PDB entry 5C0R | X-ray diffraction, 3.19 A resolution | chains L and H of the 3 polymer chains in the assembly

[Chain L]
Protein: C179 Fab light chain
Organism: Mus musculus
Notes: antibody fragment or engineered binder
Amino-acid sequence (214 residues; row label = number of the first residue in the row):
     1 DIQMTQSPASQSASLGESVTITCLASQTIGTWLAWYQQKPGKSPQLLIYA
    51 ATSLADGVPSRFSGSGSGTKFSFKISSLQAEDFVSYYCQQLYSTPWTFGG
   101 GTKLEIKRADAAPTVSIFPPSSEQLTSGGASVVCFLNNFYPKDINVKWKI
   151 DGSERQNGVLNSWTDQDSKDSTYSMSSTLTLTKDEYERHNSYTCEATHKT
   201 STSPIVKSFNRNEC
Cystine bridges: Cys23-Cys88, Cys134-Cys194

[Chain H]
Protein: C179 Fab heavy chain
Organism: Mus musculus
Notes: antibody fragment or engineered binder
Amino-acid sequence (233 residues; row label = number of the first residue in the row; a row labelled like 52A-52C holds insertion residues (52A, then the next letters in order)):
     1 EVKLVESGGGLVQPGGSLRLSCGTSGFTLTDDYMTWVRQPPGKALEWLGF
    51 IR
52A-52C DRA
    53 NGYTTEYSASVKGRFTISRDNSQSIVYLQM
82A-82C NTL
    83 RVEDSATYYCARPKGYFP
100A-100C YAM
   101 DYWGQGTSVIVSSAKTTAPSVYPLAPVCGDTTGSSVTLGCLVKGYFPEPV
   151 TLTWNSGSLSSGVHTFPAVLQSDLYTLSSSVTVTSSTWPSQSITCNVAHP
   201 ASSTKVDKKIEPRGPTIKPCPPCK
Not modelled in the structure: 214-224
Cystine bridges: Cys22-Cys92, Cys140-Cys195

[Chain L / chain H interface]
Contacting residue pairs (89):
  Trp32(L) - Pro100(H)
  Trp32(L) - Tyr100A(H)  hydrophobic
  Ala34(L) - Ala100B(H)  hydrophobic
  Tyr36(L) - Met100C(H)  hydrogen bond (side chain-backbone)
  Tyr36(L) - Trp103(H)  hydrophobic
  Gln38(L) - Gln39(H)  hydrogen bond
  Gln38(L) - Tyr91(H)
  Lys42(L) - Tyr91(H)  hydrogen bond (backbone-side chain)
  Ser43(L) - Tyr91(H)
  Ser43(L) - Gly104(H)  hydrogen bond (side chain-backbone)
  Ser43(L) - Gln105(H)
  Pro44(L) - Leu45(H)  hydrophobic
  Pro44(L) - Trp103(H)
  Leu46(L) - Ala100B(H)  hydrophobic
  Leu46(L) - Met100C(H)
  Leu46(L) - Asp101(H)
  Tyr49(L) - Ala100B(H)  hydrophobic
  Tyr87(L) - Gln39(H)  hydrogen bond
  Tyr87(L) - Lys43(H)  hydrogen bond (side chain-backbone)
  Tyr87(L) - Ala44(H)  hydrophobic
  Tyr87(L) - Leu45(H)
  Gln89(L) - Met100C(H)
  Leu91(L) - Tyr100A(H)
  Leu91(L) - Ala100B(H)  hydrophobic
  Thr94(L) - Trp47(H)
  Thr94(L) - Phe50(H)
  Thr94(L) - Glu58(H)
  Thr94(L) - Tyr59(H)
  Pro95(L) - Trp47(H)  hydrophobic
  Trp96(L) - Tyr33(H)  hydrophobic
  Trp96(L) - Thr35(H)
  Trp96(L) - Trp47(H)
  Trp96(L) - Phe50(H)  hydrophobic
  Trp96(L) - Pro100(H)  hydrophobic
  Trp96(L) - Met100C(H)  hydrophobic
  Phe98(L) - Leu45(H)  hydrophobic
  Phe98(L) - Trp47(H)  hydrophobic
  Gly99(L) - Ala44(H)
  Gly100(L) - Ala44(H)
  Thr114(L) - Thr137(H)
  Ser116(L) - Thr137(H)
  Ile117(L) - Val127(H)  hydrophobic
  Phe118(L) - Leu124(H)
  Phe118(L) - Thr137(H)
  Phe118(L) - Leu138(H)
  Pro119(L) - Leu124(H)
  Pro119(L) - Val127(H)
  Ser121(L) - Tyr122(H)
  Ser121(L) - Pro123(H)
  Glu123(L) - Tyr122(H)
  Glu123(L) - Pro123(H)
  Gln124(L) - Tyr122(H)
  Ser127(L) - Tyr122(H)
  Ser131(L) - Leu141(H)
  Ser131(L) - Lys143(H)
  Val133(L) - Leu124(H)  hydrophobic
  Phe135(L) - Leu138(H)
  Phe135(L) - Gly139(H)
  Phe135(L) - Phe166(H)  hydrophobic
  Phe135(L) - Ser178(H)
  Phe135(L) - Ser180(H)
  Asn137(L) - Thr137(H)
  Asn137(L) - His164(H)
  Asn137(L) - Phe166(H)
  Asn137(L) - Ser180(H)  hydrogen bond
  Asn138(L) - His164(H)  hydrogen bond
  Leu160(L) - Val169(H)  hydrophobic
  Leu160(L) - Gln171(H)
  Asn161(L) - Val169(H)
  Ser162(L) - Phe166(H)
  Ser162(L) - Pro167(H)  hydrogen bond (side chain-backbone)
  Ser162(L) - Val169(H)
  Trp163(L) - Pro167(H)
  Thr164(L) - Thr165(H)
  Thr164(L) - Phe166(H)
  Asp167(L) - His164(H)  salt bridge
  Ser174(L) - His164(H)  hydrogen bond
  Ser174(L) - Phe166(H)
  Met175(L) - Phe166(H)
  Ser176(L) - Phe166(H)
  Ser176(L) - Ser178(H)  hydrogen bond
  Thr178(L) - Lys143(H)
  Thr180(L) - Lys143(H)  hydrogen bond
  Thr180(L) - Gln171(H)  hydrogen bond
  Lys207(L) - Thr132(H)
  Phe209(L) - Val127(H)  hydrophobic
  Glu213(L) - Val127(H)
  Glu213(L) - Cys128(H)  hydrogen bond
  Cys214(L) - Arg213(H)  hydrogen bond (backbone-side chain)
Interface residues without a listed pair, chain L (49 interface residues in all): Asp56, Ser208
Interface residues without a listed pair, chain H (49 interface residues in all): Val37, Glu46, Ser60, Lys96, Gly106, Ala125, Leu170, Thr176, Ser179, Thr182

[Summary]
The chain L/chain H interface involves 49 residues from each chain, with 15 hydrogen bonds and 1 salt bridge.
Polar pairs include Asp167(L)-His164(H), Tyr36(L)-Met100C(H) and Gln38(L)-Gln39(H).
Chain L is C179 Fab light chain and chain H is C179 Fab heavy chain, both from Mus musculus; the structure,
Crystal Structure of a Generation 3 Influenza Hemagglutinin Stabilized Stem Complexed with the Broadly
Neutralizing Antibody ..., was determined by X-ray diffraction, deposited together with 5C0S.
